PDB entry 6X19 | electron microscopy, 2.10 A resolution | chains A and R of the 5 polymer chains in the assembly

Chain A:
Molecule: Guanine nucleotide-binding protein G(s) subunit alpha isoforms short
Source organism: Homo sapiens
Reference sequence: P63092 (GNAS2_HUMAN); numbering as in UniProt (aligned over 1-394)
Chain sequence (394 residues; row label = number of the first residue in the row):
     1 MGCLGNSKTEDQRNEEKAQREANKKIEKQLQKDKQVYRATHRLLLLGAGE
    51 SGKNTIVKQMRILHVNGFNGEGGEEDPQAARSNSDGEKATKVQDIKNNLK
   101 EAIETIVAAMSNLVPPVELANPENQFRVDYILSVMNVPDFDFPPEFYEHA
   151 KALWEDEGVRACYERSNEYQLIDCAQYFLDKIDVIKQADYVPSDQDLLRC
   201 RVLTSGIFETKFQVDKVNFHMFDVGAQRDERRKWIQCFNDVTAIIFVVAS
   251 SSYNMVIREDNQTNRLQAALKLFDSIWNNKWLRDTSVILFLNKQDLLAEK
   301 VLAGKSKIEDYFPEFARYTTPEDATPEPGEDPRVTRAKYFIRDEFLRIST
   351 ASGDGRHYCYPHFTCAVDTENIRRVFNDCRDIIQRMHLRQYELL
Not modelled in the structure: 1-11, 65-87, 254-263
Sequence notes: conflict Asn54 (Ser in P63092), Ala226 (Gly in P63092), Ala268 (Glu in P63092), Lys271 (Asn in P63092), Asp274 (Lys in P63092), Lys280 (Arg in P63092), Asp284 (Thr in P63092), Thr285 (Ile in P63092)

Chain R:
Molecule: Glucagon-like peptide 1 receptor
Source organism: Homo sapiens
Reference sequence: P43220 (GLP1R_HUMAN); residues 24-463 here = UniProt positions 24-463
Chain sequence (491 residues; numbered -8 to 482; the number before each row is that of its first residue; numbers below 1 keep their minus sign (Met-8 is residue -8)):
    -8 MKTIIALSYIFCLVFADYKDDDDLEVLFQGPARPQGATVSLWETVQKWRE
    42 YRRQCQRSLTEDPPPATDLFCNRTFDEYACWPDGEPGSFVNVSCPWYLPW
    92 ASSVPQGHVYRFCTAEGLWLQKDNSSLPWRDLSECEESKRGERSSPEEQL
   142 LFLYIIYTVGYALSFSALVIASAILLGFRHLHCTRNYIHLNLFASFILRA
   192 LSVFIKDAALKWMYSTAAQQHQWDGLLSYQDSLSCRLVFLLMQYCVAANY
   242 YWLLVEGVYLYTLLAFSVFSEQWIFRLYVSIGWGVPLLFVVPWGIVKYLY
   292 EDEGCWTRNSNMNYWLIIRLPILFAIGVNFLIFVRVICIVVSKLKANLMC
   342 KTDIKCRLAKSTLTLIPLLGTHEVIFAFVMDEHARGTLRFIKLFTELSFT
   392 SFQGLMVAILYCFVNNEVQLEFRKSWERWRLEHLHIQRDSSMKPLKCPTS
   442 SLSSGATAGSSMYTATCQASCSPAGLEVLFQGPHHHHHHHH
Not modelled in the structure: -8 to 28, 130-134, 375-377, 424-482
Sequence notes: initiating methionine (-8); expression tag (-7 to 23, 464-482); conflict Phe260 (Leu in P43220)
Cystine bridges: Cys46-Cys71, Cys62-Cys104, Cys85-Cys126, Cys226-Cys296
Small-molecule neighbours: UK1 (3-{(1S)-1-[5-(2,2-dimethylmorpholin-4-yl)-2-{(4S)-2-(4-fluoro-3,5-dimethylphenyl)-3-[3-(4-fluoro-1-methyl-1H-indazol-5-yl)-2-oxo-2,3-dihydro-1H-imidazol-1-yl]-4-methyl-2,4,6,7-tetrahydro-5H-pyrazolo[4,3-c]pyridine-5-carbonyl}-1H-indol-1-yl]butyl}-1,2,4-oxadiazol-5(4H)-one): Ser31, Trp33, Glu34, Pro137, Glu138, Leu141, Leu144, Tyr145, Tyr148, Lys197, Asp198, Ala200, Leu201, Lys202, Met204, Tyr205, Tyr220, Cys226, Val229, Phe230, Met233, Thr298, Asn300, Leu384, Leu388
What the authors report for this chain:
  - binding site for UK1: Trp33, Pro137, Glu138, Leu141, Leu144, Tyr145, Tyr148, Lys197, Leu201, Tyr205, Phe230, Met233, Thr298, Asn300, Leu388
  - mutagenesis - W33A, W33S: abolished signaling in response to UK1
  - specificity-determining residues: Trp33
  - mutagenesis - E373A: decreased signaling in response to UK1
  - conformationally variable residues (side-chain flip): Tyr148, Asp198
  - mutagenesis - W33A, F385A: unchanged signaling
  - mutagenesis - R310A (1,000-fold), D372A (1,000-fold), K383A (1,000-fold): decreased signaling (citing earlier work)

Interface between chain A and chain R:
Residue-residue contacts (31):
  Gln35(A) - Ser261(R)  hydrogen bond
  Gln35(A) - Glu262(R)
  Arg38(A) - Glu262(R)
  Arg380(A) - Phe257(R)
  Asp381(A) - Lys334(R)  salt bridge
  Ile383(A) - Phe257(R)  hydrophobic
  Gln384(A) - Leu255(R)  hydrogen bond (side chain-backbone)
  Gln384(A) - Phe257(R)
  Gln384(A) - Lys334(R)  hydrogen bond
  Arg385(A) - Lys334(R)  hydrogen bond (side chain-backbone)
  Arg385(A) - Ala337(R)
  Arg385(A) - Asn338(R)  hydrogen bond
  His387(A) - Leu254(R)
  Leu388(A) - Leu255(R)  hydrophobic
  Leu388(A) - Lys334(R)
  Gln390(A) - Arg176(R)
  Tyr391(A) - Arg176(R)
  Tyr391(A) - Tyr250(R)
  Tyr391(A) - Leu251(R)  hydrophobic
  Tyr391(A) - Leu254(R)  hydrophobic
  Glu392(A) - Arg348(R)  hydrogen bond (backbone-side chain)
  Glu392(A) - Asn406(R)  hydrogen bond
  Glu392(A) - Asn407(R)  hydrogen bond (side chain-backbone)
  Leu393(A) - Val327(R)  hydrophobic
  Leu393(A) - Val331(R)
  Leu393(A) - Arg348(R)
  Leu393(A) - Ser352(R)  hydrogen bond (backbone-side chain)
  Leu394(A) - Val331(R)  hydrophobic
  Leu394(A) - Lys334(R)
  Leu394(A) - Leu335(R)  hydrophobic
  Leu394(A) - Arg348(R)  hydrogen bond (backbone-side chain)
Interface residues without a listed pair, chain A (16 interface residues in all): Tyr358, Cys379
Interface residues without a listed pair, chain R (25 interface residues in all): His180, Gln263, Ile330, Leu356, Leu359, Tyr402, Glu408

Summary:
16 residues of chain A and 25 residues of chain R are in contact, with 10 hydrogen bonds and 1 salt bridge.
Polar pairs include Asp381(A)-Lys334(R), Gln35(A)-Ser261(R) and Gln384(A)-Leu255(R). The paper reports a
binding site for UK1 at Trp33(R), Pro137(R) and Glu138(R) among others; R310A, D372A and K383A of chain R
reduce signaling; 7 substitutions were tested in all.
Here chain A is Guanine nucleotide-binding protein G(s) subunit alpha isoforms short and chain R is
Glucagon-like peptide 1 receptor, both from Homo sapiens. Entry 6X19 (Non peptide agonist CHU-128, bound to
Glucagon-Like peptide-1 (GLP-1) Receptor) was determined by electron microscopy, deposited together with 6X18
and 6X1A.
